5UV2 - chain A; structure by X-ray diffraction, 2.20 A resolution.

== Chain A ==
Name: (+)-limonene synthase
Source organism: Citrus sinensis
Reference sequence: A0A1C9J6A7 (A0A1C9J6A7_CITSI); residue numbers follow UniProt; this construct covers 1-607
Sequence (607 residues; row label = number of the first residue in the row):
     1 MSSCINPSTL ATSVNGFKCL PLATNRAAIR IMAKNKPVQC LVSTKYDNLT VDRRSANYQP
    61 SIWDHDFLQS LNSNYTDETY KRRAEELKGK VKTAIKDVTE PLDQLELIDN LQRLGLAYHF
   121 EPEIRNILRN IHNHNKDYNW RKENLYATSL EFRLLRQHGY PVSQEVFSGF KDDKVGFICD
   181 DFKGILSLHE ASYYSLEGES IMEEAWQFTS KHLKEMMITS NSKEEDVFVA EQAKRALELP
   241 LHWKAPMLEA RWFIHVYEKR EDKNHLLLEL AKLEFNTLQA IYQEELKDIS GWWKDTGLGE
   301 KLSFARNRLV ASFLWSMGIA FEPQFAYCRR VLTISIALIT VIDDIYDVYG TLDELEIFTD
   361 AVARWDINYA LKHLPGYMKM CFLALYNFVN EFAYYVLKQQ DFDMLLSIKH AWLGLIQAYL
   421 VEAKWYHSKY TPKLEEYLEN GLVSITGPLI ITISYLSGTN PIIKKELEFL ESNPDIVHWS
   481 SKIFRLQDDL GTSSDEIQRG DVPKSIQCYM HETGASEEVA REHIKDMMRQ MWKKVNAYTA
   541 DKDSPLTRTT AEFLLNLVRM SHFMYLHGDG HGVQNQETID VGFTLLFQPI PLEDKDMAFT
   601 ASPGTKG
Unresolved in the structure: 1-60, 219-225, 569-579, 593-607
Sequence notes: conflict A245 (Val in A0A1C9J6A7)
Metal / ion sites: Mn2+ site 1: D343, D347 (together with LA6); Mn2+ site 2: D488 (together with LA6)
Small-molecule neighbours: LA6: W315, I336, I339, T340, D343, D347, Y419, S444, I445, T446, I450, F484, R485, D488, K504, L557
Swiss-Prot annotation at these positions:
  - motif: D343 to D347 (DDXXD motif)
  - binding site (Mn(2+)): D343, D347, D488
  - binding site (substrate): D343, D347, R485, D488, K504
  - mutagenesis: Y565 (Y565F: 50-fold decreased catalytic activity)
What the authors report for this chain:
  - binding site for the ligand LA6: W315, I336, I339, T340, I445, T446, F484, R485, K504
  - conformationally variable residues (side-chain flip): D347
  - Mn2+ coordination: D347
  - specificity-determining residues: I336 (proposed by the authors, not directly observed)

== Summary ==
Chain A binds LA6. D343 and D347 coordinate Mn2+ site 1. UniProt lists 3 Mn2+-binding residues, 5
substrate-binding residues and one mutagenesis site. From the paper: a binding site for the ligand LA6 at
W315, I336 and I339 among others; Mn2+ coordination by D347.
Chain A is (+)-limonene synthase (Citrus sinensis); the structure, Crystal Structure of (+)-Limonene Synthase
Complexed with 2-Fluoroneryl Diphosphate, was determined by X-ray diffraction together with 5UV1 from the same
study.
